Entry 8Q05 (electron microscopy, 2.77 A resolution); this record covers chains A and O of the 17 polymer chains in the assembly.

Chain A (and O):
Molecule: Ribulose bisphosphate carboxylase large chain
Organism: Chlorella sorokiniana
Notes: EC 4.1.1.39; chain O of this document is another copy of the same molecule, construct and numbering; everything in this record applies to it too
Reference sequence: W8SUA8 (W8SUA8_CHLSO); residues 1-475 here = UniProt positions 1-475
Sequence (475 residues; each row starts with the number of its first residue):
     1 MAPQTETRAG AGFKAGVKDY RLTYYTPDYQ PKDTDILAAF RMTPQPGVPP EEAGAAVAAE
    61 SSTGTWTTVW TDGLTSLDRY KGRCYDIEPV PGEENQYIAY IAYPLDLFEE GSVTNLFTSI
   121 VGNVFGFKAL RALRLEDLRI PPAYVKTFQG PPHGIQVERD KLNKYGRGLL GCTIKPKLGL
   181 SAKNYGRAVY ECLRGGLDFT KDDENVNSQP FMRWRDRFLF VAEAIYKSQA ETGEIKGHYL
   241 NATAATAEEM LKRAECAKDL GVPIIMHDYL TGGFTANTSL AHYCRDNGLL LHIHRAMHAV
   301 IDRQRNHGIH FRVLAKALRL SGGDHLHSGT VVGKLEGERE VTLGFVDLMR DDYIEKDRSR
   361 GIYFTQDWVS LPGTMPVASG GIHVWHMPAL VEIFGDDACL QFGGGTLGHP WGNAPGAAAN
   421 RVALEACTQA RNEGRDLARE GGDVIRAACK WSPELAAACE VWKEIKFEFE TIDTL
Unresolved in the structure: 1-21, 60-78, 461-475

Chain A / chain O interface:
Residue-residue contacts (9):
  Asp106(A) with Ser370(O), hydrogen bond
  Glu110(A) with Lys146(O), salt bridge
  Ala143(A) with Ala143(O), hydrophobic; Lys146(O)
  Lys146(A) with Glu110(O), salt bridge; Ala143(O); Thr147(O)
  Thr147(A) with Lys146(O)
  Ser370(A) with Asp106(O), hydrogen bond
Interface residues without a listed pair, chain A (10 interface residues in all): Thr34, Leu105, Pro142, Val369
Interface residues without a listed pair, chain O (10 interface residues in all): Thr34, Leu105, Pro142, Val369

In short:
Chain A and chain O each contribute 10 residues to their interface; the contacts include 2 hydrogen bonds and
2 salt bridges. Polar pairs include Glu110(A)-Lys146(O) and Asp106(A)-Ser370(O).
Chain A and chain O are both Ribulose bisphosphate carboxylase large chain (Chlorella sorokiniana); the
structure, Chlorella sorokiniana Rubisco with CsLinker (alpha3-alpha4) bound: D4 symmetry expanded, was
determined by electron microscopy (same publication as 8Q04).
